Entry 5X6I (X-ray diffraction, 2.00 A resolution); this record covers chain A.

# Chain A
Molecule: Adenylate kinase
Source organism: Bacillus subtilis
Notes: EC 2.7.4.3; fragment: i26t
Reference sequence: A0A063X902 (A0A063X902_BACIU); residue numbers follow UniProt; this construct covers 1-217
Amino-acid sequence (217 residues; numbered 1 to 217; the number before each row is that of its first residue):
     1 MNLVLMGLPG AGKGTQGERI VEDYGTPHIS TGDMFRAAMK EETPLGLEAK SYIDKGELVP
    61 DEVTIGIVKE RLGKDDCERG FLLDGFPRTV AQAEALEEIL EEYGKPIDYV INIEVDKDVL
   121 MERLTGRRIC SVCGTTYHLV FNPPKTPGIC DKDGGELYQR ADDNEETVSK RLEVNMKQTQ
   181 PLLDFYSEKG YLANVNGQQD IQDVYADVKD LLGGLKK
Unresolved in the structure: 213-217
Sequence notes: engineered mutation Thr26 (Ile in A0A063X902)
Bound ions: Ca2+ site 1: Glu41, Gln199; Ca2+ site 2: Asp116, Asp118, Glu188; Zn2+: Cys130, Cys133, Cys150, Asp153
Residues lining bound ligands: bis(adenosine)-5'-pentaphosphate (AP5): Leu8, Pro9, Gly10, Ala11, Gly12, Lys13, Gly14, Thr15, Thr31, Gly32, Phe35, Arg36, Tyr52, Ile53, Glu57, Leu58, Val59, Thr64, Gly85, Phe86, Arg88, Gln92, Arg123, Leu124, Arg127, Thr136, Tyr137, His138, Phe141, Asn142, Arg160, Asp162, Arg171, Gly197, Gln199, Asp200, Ile201, Val204
From the paper describing this entry:
  - mutagenesis - I26T (Tm change 7.0 degC): decreased stability
  - mutagenesis - I26T: decreased catalytic activity on high temperatures (55 and 65  degC)
  - mutagenesis - I26T: unchanged catalytic activity on low temperatures (5  degC to 45  degC)

# Overview
Bound to chain A: bis(adenosine)-5'-pentaphosphate. Glu41 and Gln199 coordinate Ca2+ site 1. Asp116, Asp118
and Glu188 form the Ca2+ site 2. From the paper: I26T reduces stability; I26T reduces catalytic activity on
high temperatures (55 and 65  degC).
Chain A is Adenylate kinase (Bacillus subtilis); the structure, Crystal structure of B. subtilis adenylate
kinase variant, was determined by X-ray diffraction, deposited together with 5X6J.
